9MHF - chains B and E of the 5 polymer chains in the assembly; structure by electron microscopy, 2.73 A resolution.

# Chain B
Molecule: Phosphatidylinositol 3-kinase catalytic subunit type 3
From: Homo sapiens
Notes: EC 2.7.1.137
UniProtKB: Q8NEB9 (PK3C3_HUMAN); numbering as in UniProt (aligned over 1-887)
Chain sequence (887 residues; row label = number of the first residue in the row):
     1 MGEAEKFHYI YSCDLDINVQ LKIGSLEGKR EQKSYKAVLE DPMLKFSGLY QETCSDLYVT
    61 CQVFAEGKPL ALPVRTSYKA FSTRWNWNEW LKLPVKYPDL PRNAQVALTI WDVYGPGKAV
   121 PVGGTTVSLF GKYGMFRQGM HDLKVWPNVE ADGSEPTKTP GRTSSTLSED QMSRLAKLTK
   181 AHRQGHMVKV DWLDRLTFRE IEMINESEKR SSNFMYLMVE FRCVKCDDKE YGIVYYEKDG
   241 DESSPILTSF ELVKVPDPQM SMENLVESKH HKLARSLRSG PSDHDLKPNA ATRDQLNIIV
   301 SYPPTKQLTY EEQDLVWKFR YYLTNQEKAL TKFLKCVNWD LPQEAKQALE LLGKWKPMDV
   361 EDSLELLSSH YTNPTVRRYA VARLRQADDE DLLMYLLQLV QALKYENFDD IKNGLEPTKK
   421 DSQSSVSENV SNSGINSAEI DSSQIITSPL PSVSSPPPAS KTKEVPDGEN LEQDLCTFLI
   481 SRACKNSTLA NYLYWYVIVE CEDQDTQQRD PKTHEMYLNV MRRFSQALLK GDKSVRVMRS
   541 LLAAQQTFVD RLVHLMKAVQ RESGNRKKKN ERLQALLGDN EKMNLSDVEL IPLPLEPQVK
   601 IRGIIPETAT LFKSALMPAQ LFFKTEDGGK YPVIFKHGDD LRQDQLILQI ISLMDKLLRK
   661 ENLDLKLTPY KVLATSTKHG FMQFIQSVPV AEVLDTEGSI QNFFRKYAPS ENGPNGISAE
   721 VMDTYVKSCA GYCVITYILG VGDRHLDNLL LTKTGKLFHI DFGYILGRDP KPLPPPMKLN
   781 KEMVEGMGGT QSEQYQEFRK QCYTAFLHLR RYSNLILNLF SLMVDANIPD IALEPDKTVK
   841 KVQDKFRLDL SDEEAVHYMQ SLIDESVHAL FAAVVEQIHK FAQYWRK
Not modelled in the structure: 163-170, 276-887

# Chain E
Molecule: Ras-related protein Rab-1A
From: Homo sapiens
Notes: EC 3.6.5.2
UniProtKB: P62820 (RAB1A_HUMAN); residues 1-205 here = UniProt positions 1-205
Chain sequence (226 residues; numbered -20 to 205; the number before each row is that of its first residue; numbers below 1 keep their minus sign (Met-20 is residue -20)):
   -20 MKSSHHHHHH ENLYFQSNAM GMSSMNPEYD YLFKLLLIGD SGVGKSCLLL RFADDTYTES
    40 YISTIGVDFK IRTIELDGKT IKLQIWDTAG LERFRTITSS YYRGAHGIIV VYDVTDQESF
   100 NNVKQWLQEI DRYASENVNK LLVGNKCDLT TKKVVDYTTA KEFADSLGIP FLETSAKNAT
   160 NVEQSFMTMA AEIKKRMGPG ATAGGAEKSN VKIQSTPVKQ SGGGCC
Not modelled in the structure: -20 to 4, 177-205
Construct notes: expression tag (-20 to 0); engineered mutation Leu70 (Gln in P62820)
Ion coordination: Mg2+: Ser25, Thr43, Asp66 (together with GTP)
Small-molecule neighbours: GTP (guanosine-5'-triphosphate): Asp19, Ser20, Gly21, Val22, Gly23, Lys24, Ser25, Cys26, Tyr36, Thr37, Glu38, Ser39, Tyr40, Ser42, Thr43, Asp66, Thr67, Ala68, Gly69, Asn124, Lys125, Asp127, Leu128, Ser154, Ala155, Lys156

# Interface between chain B and chain E
Contacting residue pairs - 55 pairs, chain B then chain E:
  Gly24(B) with Glu71(E)
  Ser25(B) with Glu71(E), hydrogen bond
  Glu27(B) with Leu70(E); Arg72(E), salt bridge
  Arg84(B) with Asp19(E), salt bridge; Asn101(E)
  Met140(B) with Glu71(E); Arg74(E); Thr75(E); Ile76(E), hydrophobic
  Asp142(B) with Arg72(E)
  Met172(B) with Phe73(E), hydrophobic
  Thr179(B) with Ile44(E)
  Lys180(B) with Arg72(E), hydrogen bond (side chain-backbone); Arg74(E); Thr75(E)
  His182(B) with Tyr80(E), hydrogen bond
  Arg183(B) with Phe73(E); Arg74(E); Thr75(E), hydrogen bond (side chain-backbone); Thr77(E), hydrogen bond (side chain-backbone); Ser78(E); Ser79(E), hydrogen bond (backbone-backbone); Tyr80(E), hydrogen bond (backbone-side chain); Glu108(E), salt bridge
  Gln184(B) with Thr75(E); Thr77(E); Ser79(E), hydrogen bond (backbone-side chain)
  Gly185(B) with Ser79(E), hydrogen bond (backbone-side chain)
  Lys189(B) with Ser79(E)
  Asp191(B) with Phe48(E); Trp65(E)
  Arg195(B) with Asp47(E); Phe48(E), hydrogen bond (side chain-backbone)
  Phe198(B) with Ile44(E); Gly45(E); Val46(E)
  Arg199(B) with Ile44(E), hydrogen bond (side chain-backbone); Val46(E), hydrogen bond (side chain-backbone); Asp47(E), salt bridge
  Ile201(B) with Ile44(E)
  Glu202(B) with Ser42(E); Thr43(E); Ile44(E), hydrogen bond (side chain-backbone)
  Met203(B) with Ile41(E), hydrophobic
  Asn205(B) with Ile44(E); Arg72(E), hydrogen bond; Phe73(E)
  Glu206(B) with Ile41(E); Ser42(E)
  Lys209(B) with Ser42(E), hydrogen bond
  Tyr216(B) with Arg72(E)
  Met218(B) with Glu71(E); Arg72(E)
  Glu220(B) with Ile76(E)
Interface residues without a listed pair, chain B (31 interface residues in all): Ser82, Asn86, Gly139, Asp194
Interface residues without a listed pair, chain E (28 interface residues in all): Tyr40, Lys49, Arg82, Glu97, Trp105

# Summary
Chain B and chain E form an interface of 31 and 28 residues respectively; the contacts include 15 hydrogen
bonds and 4 salt bridges. Polar contacts include Glu27(B)-Arg72(E), Arg84(B)-Asp19(E) and Arg183(B)-Glu108(E).
Chain E binds GTP. The Mg2+ site is built by Ser25(E), Thr43(E) and Asp66(E).
Here chain B is Phosphatidylinositol 3-kinase catalytic subunit type 3 and chain E is Ras-related protein
Rab-1A, both from Homo sapiens. Entry 9MHF (Cryo-EM reconstruction of PI3KC3-C1 in complex with Human
RAB1A(Q70L)) was determined by electron microscopy, deposited together with 9MHG and 9MHH.
